2A2G - chains B and D of the 4 polymer chains in the assembly; structure by X-ray diffraction, 2.90 A resolution.

Chain B (and D):
Protein: Protein (alpha-2U-globulin)
Organism: Rattus norvegicus
Notes: chain D of this document is another copy of the same molecule, construct and numbering; everything in this record applies to it too
UniProtKB: P02761 (MUP_RAT); residues -18 to 162 here correspond to UniProt positions 1-181 (UniProt number = residue number + 19)
Sequence (181 residues; each row starts with the number of its first residue; numbers below 1 keep their minus sign (Met-18 is residue -18)):
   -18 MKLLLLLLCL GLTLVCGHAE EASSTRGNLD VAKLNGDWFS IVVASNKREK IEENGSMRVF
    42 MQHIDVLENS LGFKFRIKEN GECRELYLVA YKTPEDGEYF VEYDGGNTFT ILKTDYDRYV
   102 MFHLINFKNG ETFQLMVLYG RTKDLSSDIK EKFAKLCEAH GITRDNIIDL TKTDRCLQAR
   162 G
Unresolved in the structure: -18 to 0, 159-162
Disulfides: Cys64-Cys157
Ligand contacts: D-limonene 1,2-epoxide (LEO): Met38, Val40, Met42, Phe54, Val82, Tyr84, Phe90, Phe103, Leu105, Leu116, Tyr120

Interface between chain B and chain D:
Pairs across the interface (32; chain B residue first):
  Asn50(B) - Phe108(D)
  Asn50(B) - Lys109(D)
  Asn50(B) - Asn110(D)  hydrogen bond (side chain-backbone)
  Tyr72(B) - Phe81(D)  hydrophobic
  Tyr72(B) - Glu83(D)
  Lys73(B) - Phe81(D)
  Lys73(B) - Gly87(D)
  Lys73(B) - Phe108(D)
  Thr74(B) - Phe81(D)
  Thr74(B) - Phe108(D)
  Pro75(B) - Gly87(D)
  Pro75(B) - Thr89(D)
  Pro75(B) - Ile106(D)
  Pro75(B) - Asn107(D)
  Pro75(B) - Phe108(D)  hydrophobic
  Glu76(B) - Glu79(D)
  Glu76(B) - Thr89(D)  hydrogen bond
  Glu79(B) - Glu76(D)
  Phe81(B) - Tyr72(D)  hydrophobic
  Phe81(B) - Thr74(D)
  Phe81(B) - Phe81(D)  hydrophobic
  Glu83(B) - Tyr72(D)
  Gly87(B) - Lys73(D)
  Gly87(B) - Pro75(D)
  Thr89(B) - Pro75(D)
  Thr89(B) - Glu76(D)  hydrogen bond
  Ile106(B) - Pro75(D)
  Asn107(B) - Pro75(D)
  Phe108(B) - Asn50(D)
  Phe108(B) - Lys73(D)
  Phe108(B) - Pro75(D)  hydrophobic
  Asn110(B) - Asn50(D)  hydrogen bond
Also at the interface, not in a pair above, chain B (16 interface residues in all): Lys109

In short:
The chain B/chain D interface involves 16 residues from each chain, with 4 hydrogen bonds. Polar contacts
include Asn50(B)-Asn110(D) and Glu76(B)-Thr89(D). Ligands of chain B: D-limonene 1,2-epoxide.
Chain B and chain D are both Protein (alpha-2U-globulin) (Rattus norvegicus); the structure, The crystal
structures of A2U-globulin and its complex with a hyaline droplet inducer, was determined by X-ray
diffraction, deposited together with 2A2U.
